Entry 4HAY (X-ray diffraction, 2.30 A resolution); this record covers chains B and C of the 3 polymer chains in the assembly.

== Chain B ==
Molecule: Ran-specific GTPase-activating protein 1
From: Saccharomyces cerevisiae
Notes: fragment: RanDB1
UniProtKB: P41920 (YRB1_YEAST); residue numbers follow UniProt; this construct covers 62-201
Amino-acid sequence (140 residues; row label = number of the first residue in the row):
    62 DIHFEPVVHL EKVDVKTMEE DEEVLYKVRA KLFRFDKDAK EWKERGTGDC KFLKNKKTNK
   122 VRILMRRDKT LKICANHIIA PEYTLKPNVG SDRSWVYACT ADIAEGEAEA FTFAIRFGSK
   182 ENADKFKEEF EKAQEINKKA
Disordered / not traced: 62-79, 201
Construct notes: conflict Lys98 (Ala in P41920)

== Chain C ==
Molecule: Exportin-1
From: Saccharomyces cerevisiae
UniProtKB: P30822 (XPO1_YEAST); residue numbers follow UniProt; this construct covers 1-376, 414-1058
Amino-acid sequence (1023 residues; each row starts with the number of its first residue; note: 37 numbers in that range are skipped by the numbering (no residue carries them; nothing is unmodelled there); numbers below 1 keep their minus sign (Gly-1 is residue -1)):
    -1 GAMEGILDFS NDLDIALLDQ VVSTFYQGSG VQQKQAQEIL TKFQDNPDAW QKADQILQFS
    59 TNPQSKFIAL SILDKLITRK WKLLPNDHRI GIRNFVVGMI ISMCQDDEVF KTQKNLINKS
   119 DLTLVQILKQ EWPQNWPEFI PELIGSSSSS VNVCENNMIV LKLLSEEVFD FSAEQMTQAK
   179 ALHLKNSMSK EFEQIFKLCF QVLEQGSSSS LIVATLESLL RYLHWIPYRY IYETNILELL
   239 STKFMTSPDT RAITLKCLTE VSNLKIPQDN DLIKRQTVLF FQNTLQQIAT SVMPVTADLK
   299 ATYANANGND QSFLQDLAMF LTTYLARNRA LLESDESLRE LLLNAHQYLI QLSKIEEREL
   359 FKTTLDYWHN LVADLFYE
   414 PLKKHIYEEI CSQLRLVIIE NMVRPEEVLV VENDEGEIVR EFVKESDTIQ LYKSEREVLV
   474 YLTHLNVIDT EEIMISKLAR QIDGSEWSWH NINTLSWAIG SISGTMSEDT EKRFVVTVIK
   534 DLLDLCVKKR GKDNEAVVAS DIMYVVGQYP RFLKAHWNFL RTVILQLFEF MHETHEGVQD
   594 MACDTFIKIV QKCKYHFVIQ QPRESEPFIQ TIIRDIQKTT ADLQPQQVHT FYKACGIIIS
   654 EERSVAERNR LLSDLMQLPN MAWDTIVEQS TANPTLLLDS ETVKIIANII KTNVAVCTSM
   714 GADFYPQLGH IYYNMLQLYR AVSSMISAQV AAEGLIATKT PKVRGLRTIK KEILKLVETY
   774 ISKARNLDDV VKVLVEPLLN AVLEDYMNNV PDARDAEVLN CMTTVVEKVG HMIPQGVILI
   834 LQSVFECTLD MINKDFTEYP EHRVEFYKLL KVINEKSFAA FLELPPAAFK LFVDAICWAF
   894 KHNNRDVEVN GLQIALDLVK NIERMGNVPF ANEFHKNYFF IFVSETFFVL TDSDHKSGFS
   954 KQALLLMKLI SLVYDNKISV PLYQEAEVPQ GTSNQVYLSQ YLANMLSNAF PHLTSEQIAS
  1014 FLSALTKQCK DLVVFKGTLR DFLVQIKEVG GDPTDYLFAE DKENA
Disordered / not traced: 205, 689, 978, 1053-1058
Glycans and other covalent adducts: Leptomycin B, bound form (LMB) linked to Cys539
Construct notes: expression tag (-1 to 0); engineered mutation Cys539 (Thr in P30822), Glu548 (Lys in P30822), Gln579 (Lys in P30822), Cys1022 (Tyr in P30822)
Ligand contacts: Leptomycin B, bound form (LMB): Lys525, Val529, Ile532, Lys533, Leu536, Val540, Arg543, Ala552, Ile555, Met556, Val559, Phe565, His569, Asn571, Phe572, Thr575, Val576, Gln579, Leu580, Phe583
What the authors report for this chain:
  - binding site for Leptomycin B, bound form: Cys539, Arg543
  - conformationally variable residues (side-chain flip): Arg543
  - mutagenesis - K548E/K579Q: unchanged catalytic activity on Leptomycin B, bound form
  - catalytic residues: Arg543 (proposed by the authors, not directly observed)

== Chain B / chain C interface ==
Pairs across the interface - 7 pairs, chain B then chain C:
  Val150(B) - Ile749(C)  hydrophobic
  Val150(B) - Thr753(C)
  Val150(B) - Pro754(C)
  Gly151(B) - Lys752(C)
  Gly151(B) - Pro754(C)
  Gly151(B) - Arg757(C)  hydrogen bond (backbone-side chain)
  Asp153(B) - Pro754(C)
Other interface residues (no listed pair), chain B (5 interface residues in all): Arg90, Ser152
Other interface residues (no listed pair), chain C (6 interface residues in all): Phe455

== Summary ==
5 residues of chain B and 6 residues of chain C are in contact, with 1 hydrogen bond. The hydrogen-bonded pair
is Gly151(B)-Arg757(C). Leptomycin B, bound form is covalently linked to Cys539(C). The paper reports the
catalytic residue Arg543(C); K548E/K579Q of chain C leave catalytic activity on Leptomycin B, bound form
unchanged.
Chain B is Ran-specific GTPase-activating protein 1 and chain C is Exportin-1, both from Saccharomyces
cerevisiae; the structure, Crystal structure of CRM1 inhibitor Leptomycin B in complex with
CRM1(K548E,K579Q)-Ran-RanBP1, was determined by X-ray diffraction together with 4HAU, 4HAV, 4HAW, 4HAX, 4HAZ,
4HB2, 4HB3 and 4HB4 from the same study.
